PDB entry 5VJH | electron microscopy, 4.00 A resolution | chains E and F of the 7 polymer chains in the assembly

Chain E (and F):
Molecule: Heat shock protein 104
Organism: Saccharomyces cerevisiae (strain ATCC 204508 / S288c)
Notes: chain F of this document is another copy of the same molecule, construct and numbering; everything in this record applies to it too
UniProtKB: P31539 (HS104_YEAST); residues 1-908 here = UniProt positions 1-908
Chain sequence (908 residues; numbered 1 to 908; the number before each row is that of its first residue):
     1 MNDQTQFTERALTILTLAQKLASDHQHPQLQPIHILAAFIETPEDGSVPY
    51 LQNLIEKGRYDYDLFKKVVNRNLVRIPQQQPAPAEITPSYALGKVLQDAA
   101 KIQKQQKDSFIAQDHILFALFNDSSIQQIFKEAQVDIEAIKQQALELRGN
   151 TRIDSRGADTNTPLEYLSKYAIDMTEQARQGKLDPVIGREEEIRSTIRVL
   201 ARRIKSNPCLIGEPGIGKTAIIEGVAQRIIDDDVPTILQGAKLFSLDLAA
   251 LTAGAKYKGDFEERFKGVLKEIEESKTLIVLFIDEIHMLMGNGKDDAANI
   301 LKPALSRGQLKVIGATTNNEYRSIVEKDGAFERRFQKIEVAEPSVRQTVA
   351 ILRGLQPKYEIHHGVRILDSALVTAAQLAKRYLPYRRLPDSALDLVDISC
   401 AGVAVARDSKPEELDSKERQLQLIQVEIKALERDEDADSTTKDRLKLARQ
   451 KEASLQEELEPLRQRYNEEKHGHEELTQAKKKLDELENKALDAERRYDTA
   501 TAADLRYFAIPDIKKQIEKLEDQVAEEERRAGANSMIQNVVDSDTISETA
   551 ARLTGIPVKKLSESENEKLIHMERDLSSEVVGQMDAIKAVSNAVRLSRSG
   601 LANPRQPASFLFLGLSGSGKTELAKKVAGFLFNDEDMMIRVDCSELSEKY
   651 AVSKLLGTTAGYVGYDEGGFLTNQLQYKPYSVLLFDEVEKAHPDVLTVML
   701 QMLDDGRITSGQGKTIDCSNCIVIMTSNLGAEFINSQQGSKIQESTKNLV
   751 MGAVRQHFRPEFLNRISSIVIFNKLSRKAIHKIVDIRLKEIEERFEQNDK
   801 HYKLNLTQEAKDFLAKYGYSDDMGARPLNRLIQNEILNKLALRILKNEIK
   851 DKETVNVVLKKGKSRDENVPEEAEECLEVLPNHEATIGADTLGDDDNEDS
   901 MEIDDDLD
Disordered / not traced: 1-164, 411-537, 860-873, 885-908 (chain F: 1-164, 411-537, 656-670, 860-873, 885-908)
Glycans and other covalent adducts: covalent link Tyr665-Gln712
Ligand contacts:
  - ATP-gamma-S (AGS; phosphothiophosphoric acid-adenylate ester), molecule 1: Asp184, Val186, Ile187, Arg189, Glu213, Pro214, Gly215, Ile216, Gly217, Lys218, Thr219, Ala220, Glu223, Ile351, Leu355, Pro389, Leu393
  - ATP-gamma-S (AGS), molecule 2: Glu579, Val580, Val581, Gln583, Leu615, Ser616, Gly617, Ser618, Gly619, Lys620, Thr621, Glu622, Leu775, Ile783, Arg787, Ala825, Arg826, Asn829
UniProt features mapped onto this chain:
  - region: Asp905 to Asp908 (Interaction surface for TPR repeats)
  - motif: Asn773 to Lys789 (Nuclear localization signal)
  - binding site (ATP): Gly212 to Thr219, Gly614 to Thr621
  - modified residue: Met1 (N-acetylmethionine), Ser206 (Phosphoserine), Ser306 (Phosphoserine), Thr499 (Phosphothreonine), Ser535 (Phosphoserine)
  - cross-link (Glycyl lysine isopeptide (Lys-Gly)): Lys442 (interchain with G-Cter in ubiquitin), Lys620 (interchain with G-Cter in ubiquitin)
  - mutagenesis: Asp184 (D184A/D/F/N/L/Q/S: Confers resistance to prion-curing by guanidine; D184K/W/Y: Impairs prion propagation), Gly217 (G217S: Largely reduces ATP hydrolysis. Alters bud morphology and causes septin mislocalization; when associated with I-499; G217V: Completely abolishes ATP hydrolysis), Lys218 (K218T: Abolishes substrate binding. Unable to confer thermotolerance. Reduces ATP hydrolysis by 98%; when associated with T-315. Completely abolishes ATPase activity; when associated with T-620), Tyr257 (Y257A: Reduces thermotolerance 10-fold), Glu285 (E285Q: In HSP104(TRAP); completely abolishes ATP hydrolysis, but does not affect nucleotide binding, thus keeping HSP104 in an ATP-bound state; when associated with Q-687), Ala315 (A315T: Reduces ATP hydrolysis by 98%; when associated with T-218), Thr317 (T317A: Reduces rate of ATP hydrolysis at NBD1 nearly 10-fold. No effect on oligomerization), Arg334 (R334M: Reduces ATPase activity by 80%. Impairs oligomerization), Arg419 (R419M: Reduces ATPase activity by 80%), Arg444 (R444M: Reduces ATPase activity by 80%), Leu462 (L462R: Impairs prion propagation, but does not affect thermotolerance), Arg495 (R495M: Increases ATPase activity 3-fold), 18 further mutagenesis entries in UniProt
From the paper describing this entry:
  - binding site for FITC casein: Tyr257, Lys649, Tyr650, Val663
  - binding site for ATP-gamma-S: Arg333, Arg334, Arg765, Arg826
  - mutagenesis - N728A (Kd 33nM): increased binding to ATP
  - mutagenesis - T317A (Kd > 2muM): unchanged binding to ATP
  - mutagenesis - T317A (Kd 1.4muM): decreased binding to ATPgammaS
  - mutagenesis - N728A (Kd 16-20nM): unchanged binding to ATPgammaS
  - mutagenesis - T317A (Kd 1.4muM): decreased binding to ATP-gamma-S
  - mutagenesis - N728A (Kd 16-20nM): unchanged binding to ATP-gamma-S

Interface between chain E and chain F:
Contacting residue pairs (68):
  Arg198(E) - Ile398(F)
  Arg198(E) - Ala401(F)
  Arg198(E) - Gly402(F)
  Ala201(E) - His363(F)
  Ala201(E) - Ala401(F)
  Ala201(E) - Val405(F)  hydrophobic
  Arg202(E) - Asp394(F)  salt bridge
  Arg202(E) - Asp397(F)  salt bridge
  Arg202(E) - Ile398(F)
  Arg202(E) - Ala401(F)
  Arg203(E) - His362(F)  hydrogen bond (side chain-backbone)
  Arg203(E) - Asp397(F)  hydrogen bond (backbone-side chain)
  Ile204(E) - Tyr359(F)
  Ile204(E) - Asp397(F)  hydrogen bond (backbone-side chain)
  Lys205(E) - Arg386(F)
  Lys205(E) - Asp390(F)  salt bridge
  Lys205(E) - Asp394(F)  salt bridge
  Pro235(E) - Val405(F)  hydrophobic
  Pro235(E) - Ser409(F)
  Thr236(E) - Asp408(F)
  Ile237(E) - Asp408(F)
  Asp295(E) - Lys258(F)  salt bridge
  Lys337(E) - Tyr677(F)  hydrogen bond
  Glu339(E) - Tyr677(F)
  Gln377(E) - Glu796(F)  hydrogen bond
  Arg381(E) - Glu796(F)  salt bridge
  Lys559(E) - Glu796(F)  salt bridge
  Glu563(E) - Asn847(F)  hydrogen bond
  Asn566(E) - Leu845(F)  hydrogen bond (side chain-backbone)
  Leu569(E) - Leu845(F)  hydrophobic
  Ile570(E) - Leu842(F)  hydrophobic
  Ile570(E) - Leu845(F)
  Ile570(E) - Lys846(F)
  Asn592(E) - Asn838(F)
  Arg595(E) - Ala841(F)
  Arg595(E) - Leu842(F)
  Arg595(E) - Leu845(F)
  Leu596(E) - Gln833(F)
  Leu596(E) - Leu837(F)
  Leu596(E) - Asn838(F)
  Leu596(E) - Ala841(F)
  Ser599(E) - Lys800(F)
  Ser599(E) - Ala841(F)
  Leu601(E) - Arg794(F)
  Leu601(E) - Phe795(F)  hydrophobic
  Leu601(E) - Leu837(F)
  Leu601(E) - Leu840(F)  hydrophobic
  Leu601(E) - Ala841(F)
  Leu601(E) - Ile844(F)  hydrophobic
  Asn603(E) - Arg794(F)
  Pro604(E) - Arg794(F)
  Thr659(E) - Tyr650(F)
  Tyr662(E) - Lys649(F)
  Tyr662(E) - Tyr650(F)  covalent bond
  Thr697(E) - Ser644(F)
  Thr697(E) - Glu645(F)
  Val698(E) - Glu645(F)
  Arg755(E) - Met823(F)
  Arg759(E) - Asn728(F)
  Glu761(E) - Asn728(F)  hydrogen bond
  Leu763(E) - Arg830(F)  hydrogen bond (backbone-side chain)
  Asn764(E) - Ser616(F)  hydrogen bond
  Asn764(E) - Met823(F)
  Asn764(E) - Arg826(F)  hydrogen bond (backbone-side chain)
  Asn764(E) - Arg830(F)
  Arg765(E) - Arg826(F)
  Ile766(E) - Arg830(F)  hydrogen bond (backbone-side chain)
  Ser767(E) - Arg830(F)
Also at the interface, not in a pair above, chain E (43 interface residues in all): Glu191, Arg322, Tyr382, Gly600, Asp694
Also at the interface, not in a pair above, chain F (40 interface residues in all): Arg552, Asn673

Overview:
The interface between chain E and chain F involves 43 residues on one side and 40 on the other, with 1
covalent bond, 12 hydrogen bonds and 7 salt bridges. Polar contacts include Arg202(E)-Asp394(F),
Arg202(E)-Asp397(F) and Lys205(E)-Asp390(F). The paper reports a binding site for FITC casein at Tyr257(E),
Lys649(E) and Tyr650(E) among others; N728A of chain E increases binding to ATP.
Both chains are Heat shock protein 104 (Saccharomyces cerevisiae (strain ATCC 204508 / S288c)). Entry 5VJH
(Closed State CryoEM Reconstruction of Hsp104:ATPyS and FITC casein) was determined by electron microscopy
(same publication as 5VY9, 5VY8 and 5VYA).
